6SEV - chains A and B of the 6 polymer chains in the assembly; structure by X-ray diffraction, 2.00 A resolution.

Chain A (and B):
Molecule: DNA starvation/stationary phase protection protein
From: Listeria innocua
Notes: chain B of this document is another copy of the same molecule, construct and numbering; everything in this record applies to it too
UniProtKB: A0A3T1N4C4 (A0A3T1N4C4_LISIO); residues 8-157 here correspond to UniProt positions 7-156 (UniProt number = residue number - 1)
Sequence (150 residues; each row starts with the number of its first residue):
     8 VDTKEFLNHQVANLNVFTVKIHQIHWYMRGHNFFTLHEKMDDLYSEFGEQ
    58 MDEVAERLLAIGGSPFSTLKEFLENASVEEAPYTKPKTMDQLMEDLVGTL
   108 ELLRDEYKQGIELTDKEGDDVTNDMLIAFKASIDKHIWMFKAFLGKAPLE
Bound ions: Zn2+ site 1: His-32 (shared with 2 residues of chain D); Zn2+ site 2: His-44 (shared with 1 residue of chain D); Zn2+ site 3: Asp-59, Glu-63 (shared with 1 residue of chain D); Zn2+ site 4: Asp-131 (shared with Asp-131(B) of chain B)

Interface between chain A and chain B:
Contacting residue pairs (18):
  Glu-63(A) / Lys-142(B)  salt bridge
  Glu-63(A) / Trp-145(B)
  Arg-64(A) / Asp-141(B)  salt bridge
  Leu-66(A) / Trp-145(B)  hydrophobic
  Leu-66(A) / Pro-155(B)
  Ala-67(A) / Asp-141(B)
  Ala-67(A) / Pro-155(B)
  Ile-68(A) / Leu-156(B)
  Gly-125(A) / Lys-115(B)  hydrogen bond (backbone-side chain)
  Asp-127(A) / Lys-115(B)
  Asp-127(A) / Ile-118(B)
  Asp-127(A) / Ile-134(B)
  Val-128(A) / Ile-134(B)
  Val-128(A) / Lys-137(B)
  Val-128(A) / Ala-138(B)  hydrophobic
  Val-128(A) / Asp-141(B)
  Asp-131(A) / Asp-131(B)
  Asp-131(A) / Ile-134(B)
Also at the interface, not in a pair above, chain A (10 interface residues in all): Gly-69

In short:
Chain A and chain B form an interface of 10 and 11 residues respectively, with 1 hydrogen bond and 2 salt
bridges. Among the polar pairs are Glu-63(A)/Lys-142(B), Arg-64(A)/Asp-141(B) and Gly-125(A)/Lys-115(B).
Asp-59(A) and Glu-63(A) form the Zn2+ site 3.
Chain A and chain B are both DNA starvation/stationary phase protection protein (Listeria innocua); the
structure, Structure of Dps from Listeria innocua soaked with 10 mM zinc for 120 minutes, was determined by
X-ray diffraction (same publication as 6HUI, 6HVQ, 6HX2 and 6HV1).
